1ICJ - chains B and C of the 3 polymer chains in the assembly; structure by X-ray diffraction, 1.90 A resolution.

== Chain B ==
Name: Peptide deformylase
Organism: Escherichia coli
Notes: EC 3.5.1.31
Reference sequence: P0A6K3 (DEF_ECOLI); residues 501-668 here correspond to UniProt positions 1-168 (UniProt number = residue number - 500)
Sequence (168 residues; each row starts with the number of its first residue):
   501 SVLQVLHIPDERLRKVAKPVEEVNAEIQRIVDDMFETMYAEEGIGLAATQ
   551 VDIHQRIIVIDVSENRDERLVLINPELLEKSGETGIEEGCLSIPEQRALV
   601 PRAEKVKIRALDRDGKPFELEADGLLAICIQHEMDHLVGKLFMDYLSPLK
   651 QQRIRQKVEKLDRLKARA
Metal / ion sites: Ni2+: Cys590, His632, His636
Small-molecule neighbours: nonaethylene glycol (2PE): Glu541, Glu542, Gly543, Ile544, Gly545, Glu587, Glu588, Gly589, Cys590, Leu591, Arg597, Ile628, Cys629, His632, Glu633

== Chain C ==
Name: Peptide deformylase
Organism: Escherichia coli
Notes: EC 3.5.1.31
Reference sequence: P0A6K3 (DEF_ECOLI); residues 1001-1168 here correspond to UniProt positions 1-168 (UniProt number = residue number - 1000)
Sequence (168 residues; numbered 1001 to 1168; the number before each row is that of its first residue):
  1001 SVLQVLHIPDERLRKVAKPVEEVNAEIQRIVDDMFETMYAEEGIGLAATQ
  1051 VDIHQRIIVIDVSENRDERLVLINPELLEKSGETGIEEGCLSIPEQRALV
  1101 PRAEKVKIRALDRDGKPFELEADGLLAICIQHEMDHLVGKLFMDYLSPLK
  1151 QQRIRQKVEKLDRLKARA
Metal / ion sites: Ni2+: Cys1090, His1132, His1136
Small-molecule neighbours: nonaethylene glycol (2PE): Glu1042, Gly1043, Ile1044, Gly1045, Ile1086, Glu1087, Glu1088, Gly1089, Cys1090, Leu1091, Pro1094, Glu1095, Arg1097, Ile1128, Cys1129, His1132, Glu1133

== How chain B and chain C interact ==
Pairs across the interface - 19 pairs, chain B then chain C:
  Ser501(B) with Val1051(C), hydrogen bond (side chain-backbone); Ile1053(C)
  Val502(B) with Leu1003(C); Gln1004(C), hydrogen bond (backbone-backbone)
  Leu503(B) with Val1002(C); Leu1003(C), hydrophobic
  Gln504(B) with Val1002(C), hydrogen bond (backbone-backbone)
  Ala525(B) with Glu1026(C)
  Glu526(B) with Ala1025(C); Glu1026(C); Arg1029(C), salt bridge
  Arg529(B) with Glu1026(C), salt bridge; Ile1030(C); Gln1055(C)
  Ile530(B) with Arg1029(C)
  Val551(B) with Ser1001(C), hydrogen bond (backbone-side chain)
  Ile553(B) with Ser1001(C); Arg1029(C)
  Gln555(B) with Arg1029(C)
Other interface residues (no listed pair), chain B (14 interface residues in all): Arg512, Glu536, Asp552
Other interface residues (no listed pair), chain C (14 interface residues in all): Arg1012, Glu1036, Asp1052

== In short ==
The chain B/chain C interface involves 14 residues from each chain; the contacts include 4 hydrogen bonds and
2 salt bridges. Among the polar pairs are Glu526(B)-Arg1029(C), Arg529(B)-Glu1026(C) and Ser501(B)-Val1051(C).
Ligands of chain B: nonaethylene glycol. Chain C binds nonaethylene glycol.
Chain B and chain C are both Peptide deformylase (Escherichia coli); the structure, Pdf protein is
crystallized as NI2+ containing form, cocrystallized with inhibitor polyethylene glycol (peg), was determined
by X-ray diffraction together with 1BS7 from the same study.
